PDB entry 7MLI | X-ray diffraction, 3.60 A resolution | chains C and H of the 9 polymer chains in the assembly

[Chain C]
Molecule: DNA-directed RNA polymerase subunit beta
From: Thermus thermophilus (strain HB8 / ATCC 27634 / DSM 579)
Notes: EC 2.7.7.6
UniProt: Q8RQE9 (RPOB_THET8); residue numbers follow UniProt; this construct covers 1-1119
Chain sequence (1119 residues; each row starts with the number of its first residue):
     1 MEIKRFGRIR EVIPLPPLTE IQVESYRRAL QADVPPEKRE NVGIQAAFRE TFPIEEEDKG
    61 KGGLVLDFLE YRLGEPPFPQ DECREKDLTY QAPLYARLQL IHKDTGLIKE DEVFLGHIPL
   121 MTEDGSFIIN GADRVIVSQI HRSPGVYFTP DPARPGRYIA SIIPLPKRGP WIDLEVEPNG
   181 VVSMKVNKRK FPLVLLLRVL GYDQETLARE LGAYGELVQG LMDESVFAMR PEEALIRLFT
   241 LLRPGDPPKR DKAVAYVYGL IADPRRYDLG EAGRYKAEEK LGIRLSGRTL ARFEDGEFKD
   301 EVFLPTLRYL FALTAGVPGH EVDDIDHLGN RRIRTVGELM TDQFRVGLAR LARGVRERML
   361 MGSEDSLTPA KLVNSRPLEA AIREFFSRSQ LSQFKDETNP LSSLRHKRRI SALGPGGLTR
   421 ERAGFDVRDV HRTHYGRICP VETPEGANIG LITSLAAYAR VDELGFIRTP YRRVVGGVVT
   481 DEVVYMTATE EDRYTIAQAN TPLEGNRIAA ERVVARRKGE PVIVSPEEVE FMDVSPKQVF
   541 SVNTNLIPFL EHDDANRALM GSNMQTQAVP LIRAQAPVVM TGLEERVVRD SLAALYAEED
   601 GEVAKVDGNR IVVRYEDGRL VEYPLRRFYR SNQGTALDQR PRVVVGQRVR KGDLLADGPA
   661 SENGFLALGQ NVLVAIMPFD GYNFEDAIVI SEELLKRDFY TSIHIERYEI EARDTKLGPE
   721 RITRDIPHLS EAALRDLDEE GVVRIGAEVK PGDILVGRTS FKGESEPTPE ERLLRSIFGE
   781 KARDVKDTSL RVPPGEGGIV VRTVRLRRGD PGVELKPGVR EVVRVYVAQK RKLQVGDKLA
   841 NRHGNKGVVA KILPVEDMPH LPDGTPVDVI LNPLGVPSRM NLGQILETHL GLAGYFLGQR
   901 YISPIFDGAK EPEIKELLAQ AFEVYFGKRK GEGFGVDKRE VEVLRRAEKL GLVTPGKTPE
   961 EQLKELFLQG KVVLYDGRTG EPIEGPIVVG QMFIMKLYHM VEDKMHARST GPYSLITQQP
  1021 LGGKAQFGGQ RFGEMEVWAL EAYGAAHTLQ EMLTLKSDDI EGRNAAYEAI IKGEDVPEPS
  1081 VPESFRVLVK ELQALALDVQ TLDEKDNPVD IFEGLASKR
Disordered / not traced: 57-63, 1119

[Chain H]
Molecule: 27-nt DNA strand
Sequence (27 nucleotides; each row starts with the number of its first residue):
     1 TATAATGGGA GCTGCTACGG ATGCAGG
Disordered / not traced: 24-27

[Interface between chain C and chain H]
Residue-residue contacts (17; chain C residue first):
  Arg-142(C) with DC15(H), base contact
  Gly-169(C) with DG14(H), base contact
  Pro-170(C) with DG14(H), base contact
  Trp-171(C) with DG14(H), base contact; DC15(H), phosphate contact
  Asn-187(C) with DG14(H), base contact
  Lys-188(C) with DT13(H), base contact
  Arg-243(C) with DG9(H), hydrogen bond to the base; DA10(H), hydrogen bond to the base; DG11(H), base contact
  Tyr-256(C) with DG11(H), base contact
  Arg-266(C) with DG11(H), hydrogen bond to the base
  Ile-325(C) with DC15(H), base contact
  Leu-418(C) with DC15(H), base contact
  Glu-421(C) with DT16(H), sugar contact
  Arg-422(C) with DG14(H), salt bridge to the phosphate; DC15(H), salt bridge to the phosphate
Also at the interface, not in a pair above, chain C (19 interface residues in all): Lys-167, Pro-247, Arg-331, Gly-417, Thr-419, Val-427
Also at the interface, not in a pair above, chain H (9 interface residues in all): DG7, DC12

[In short]
19 residues of chain C face 9 of chain H across their interface, with 3 hydrogen bonds and 2 salt bridges.
Polar contacts include Arg-243(C)/DG9(H), Arg-243(C)/DA10(H) and Arg-266(C)/DG11(H).
Chain C is DNA-directed RNA polymerase subunit beta (Thermus thermophilus (strain HB8 / ATCC 27634 / DSM 579))
and chain H is a 27-nt DNA strand; the structure, Crystal structure of Thermus thermophilus reiterative
transcription complex with 5nt oligo-C RNA, was determined by X-ray diffraction together with 7MLB, 7MLJ and
7RDQ from the same study.
